PDB entry 3CH1 | X-ray diffraction, 2.30 A resolution | chains D and F of the 3 polymer chains in the assembly

== Chain D ==
Protein: H-2 class I histocompatibility antigen, D-B alpha chain
Source organism: Mus musculus
Reference sequence: P01899 (HA11_MOUSE); residues 1-276 here correspond to UniProt positions 25-300 (UniProt number = residue number + 24)
Amino-acid sequence (276 residues; each row starts with the number of its first residue):
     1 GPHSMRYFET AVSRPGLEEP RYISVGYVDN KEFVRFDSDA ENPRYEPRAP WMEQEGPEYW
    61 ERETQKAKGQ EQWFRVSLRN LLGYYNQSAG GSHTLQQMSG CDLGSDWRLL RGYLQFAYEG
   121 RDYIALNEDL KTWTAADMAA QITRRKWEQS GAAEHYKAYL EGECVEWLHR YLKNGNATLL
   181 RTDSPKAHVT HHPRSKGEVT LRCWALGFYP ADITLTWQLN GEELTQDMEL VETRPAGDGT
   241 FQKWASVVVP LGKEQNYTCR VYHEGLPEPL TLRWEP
Not modelled in the structure: 178-180
Cystine bridges: C101-C164, C203-C259

== Chain F ==
Protein: nonameric peptide chimeric gp100
Amino-acid sequence (9 residues; row label = number of the first residue in the row):
     1 EGPRNQDWL

== Interface between chain D and chain F ==
Residue-residue contacts (55; chain D residue first):
  M5(D) - E1(F)
  Y7(D) - E1(F)  hydrogen bond (side chain-backbone)
  Y7(D) - G2(F)
  E9(D) - P3(F)
  Y59(D) - E1(F)
  R62(D) - E1(F)  salt bridge
  E63(D) - E1(F)
  E63(D) - G2(F)
  K66(D) - E1(F)  salt bridge
  K66(D) - G2(F)  hydrogen bond (side chain-backbone)
  K66(D) - P3(F)
  K66(D) - R4(F)
  Q70(D) - P3(F)
  Q70(D) - R4(F)
  Q70(D) - N5(F)  hydrogen bond (side chain-backbone)
  W73(D) - N5(F)
  W73(D) - Q6(F)  hydrogen bond (side chain-backbone)
  W73(D) - D7(F)  hydrogen bond (side chain-backbone)
  W73(D) - W8(F)
  W73(D) - L9(F)  hydrophobic
  F74(D) - N5(F)
  V76(D) - W8(F)
  S77(D) - W8(F)
  S77(D) - L9(F)  hydrogen bond (side chain-backbone)
  N80(D) - W8(F)
  N80(D) - L9(F)  hydrogen bond (side chain-backbone)
  L81(D) - L9(F)  hydrophobic
  Y84(D) - L9(F)  hydrogen bond (side chain-backbone)
  L95(D) - L9(F)  hydrophobic
  Q97(D) - P3(F)
  Q97(D) - N5(F)  hydrogen bond
  S99(D) - P3(F)
  F116(D) - N5(F)
  Y123(D) - L9(F)  hydrophobic
  T143(D) - L9(F)  hydrogen bond (side chain-backbone)
  K146(D) - D7(F)
  K146(D) - W8(F)  hydrogen bond (side chain-backbone)
  K146(D) - L9(F)  hydrogen bond (side chain-backbone)
  W147(D) - D7(F)
  W147(D) - W8(F)  hydrogen bond (side chain-backbone)
  W147(D) - L9(F)  hydrophobic
  S150(D) - Q6(F)  hydrogen bond
  S150(D) - D7(F)
  G151(D) - Q6(F)
  A152(D) - Q6(F)
  H155(D) - R4(F)  hydrogen bond (side chain-backbone)
  H155(D) - Q6(F)
  Y156(D) - N5(F)
  Y156(D) - Q6(F)  hydrogen bond (side chain-backbone)
  Y159(D) - E1(F)  hydrogen bond (side chain-backbone)
  Y159(D) - G2(F)
  Y159(D) - P3(F)
  E163(D) - E1(F)
  W167(D) - E1(F)  hydrogen bond
  Y171(D) - E1(F)  hydrogen bond (side chain-backbone)
Other interface residues (no listed pair), chain D (33 interface residues in all): I124

== Summary ==
Chain D and chain F form an interface of 33 and 9 residues respectively; the contacts include 19 hydrogen
bonds and 2 salt bridges. Polar pairs include R62(D)-E1(F), K66(D)-E1(F) and Y7(D)-E1(F).
Here chain D is H-2 class I histocompatibility antigen, D-B alpha chain (Mus musculus) and chain F is
nonameric peptide chimeric gp100. Entry 3CH1 (Crystal structure of H-2Db in complex with chimeric gp100) was
determined by X-ray diffraction, deposited together with 3CCH and 3CC5.
